4UAS - chain A; structure by X-ray diffraction, 1.20 A resolution.

# Chain A
Molecule: Protein CbbY
From: Rhodobacter sphaeroides
UniProt: P95649 (CBBY_RHOSH); residues 1-230 here = UniProt positions 1-230
Amino-acid sequence (230 residues; numbered 1 to 230; the number before each row is that of its first residue):
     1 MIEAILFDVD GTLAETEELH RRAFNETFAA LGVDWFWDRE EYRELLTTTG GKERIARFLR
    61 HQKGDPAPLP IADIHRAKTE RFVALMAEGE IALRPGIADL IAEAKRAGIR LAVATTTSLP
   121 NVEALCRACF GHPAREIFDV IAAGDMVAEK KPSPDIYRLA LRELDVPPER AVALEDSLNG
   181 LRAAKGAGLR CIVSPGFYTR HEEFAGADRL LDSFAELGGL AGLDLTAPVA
Unresolved in the structure: 226-230
Bound ions: Mg2+: Asp8, Asp10, Asp176 (together with phosphate ion)
UniProt features mapped onto this chain:
  - active site: Asp8 (Nucleophile), Asp10 (Proton donor)
  - binding site (Mg(2+)): Asp8, Asp10, Asp176
  - binding site (substrate): Asp8, Glu17, Gly50 to Arg54, His75 to Lys78, Thr115 to Asn121

# Summary
The Mg2+ site is built by Asp8, Asp10 and Asp176. From UniProt: active-site residues Asp8 and Asp10, 3
Mg2+-binding residues and 18 substrate-binding residues.
Chain A is Protein CbbY (Rhodobacter sphaeroides); the structure, Crystal structure of CbbY from Rhodobacter
sphaeroides in complex with phosphate, was determined by X-ray diffraction together with 4UAR, 4UAT, 4UAU and
4UAV from the same study.
